Entry 4FCV (X-ray diffraction, 3.40 A resolution); this record covers chain A.

Chain A:
Protein: Chaperone protein ClpB
Organism: Thermus thermophilus
Reference sequence: Q9RA63 (CLPB_THET8); residue numbers follow UniProt; this construct covers 544-852
Chain sequence (311 residues; row label = number of the first residue in the row):
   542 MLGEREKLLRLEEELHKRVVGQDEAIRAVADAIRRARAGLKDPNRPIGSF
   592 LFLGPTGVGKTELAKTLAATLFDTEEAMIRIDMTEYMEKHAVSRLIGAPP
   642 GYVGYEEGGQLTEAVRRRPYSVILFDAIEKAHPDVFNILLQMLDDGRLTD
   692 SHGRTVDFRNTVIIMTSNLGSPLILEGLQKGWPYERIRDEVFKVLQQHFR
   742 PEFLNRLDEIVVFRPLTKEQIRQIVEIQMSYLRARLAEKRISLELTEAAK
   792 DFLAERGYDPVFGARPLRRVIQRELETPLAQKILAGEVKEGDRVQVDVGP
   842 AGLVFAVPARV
Construct notes: expression tag (542-543); engineered mutation Ala-668 (Glu in Q9RA63), Mse-683 (Ile in Q9RA63), Mse-706 (Leu in Q9RA63), Mse-770 (Leu in Q9RA63)
Modified / non-standard residues: Mse-542, Mse-619, Mse-624, Mse-628, Mse-683, Mse-706, Mse-770 (selenomethionine; parent Met)
Curated features (UniProtKB/Swiss-Prot):
  - binding site (ATP): Gly-595 to Thr-602
  - mutagenesis: Lys-601 to Thr-602 (Loss of ability to bind ATP. Residual ATPase activity), Asp-667 (D667N: Decrease in ATPase activity)
Residues lining bound ligands: ADP (adenosine-5'-diphosphate): Arg-559, Val-560, Val-561, Gln-563, Pro-596, Thr-597, Gly-598, Val-599, Gly-600, Lys-601, Thr-602, Glu-603, Leu-757, Ile-765, Ile-768, Gln-769, Ala-805, Arg-806
Reported in the primary citation:
  - conformationally variable residues (order/disorder transition): Ile-637 to Gly-650
  - mutagenesis - Y643A, D685A, H693A: decreased catalytic activity
  - contacts within the chain: Tyr-646/His-693 (pi stacking)
  - allosteric site: Asp-685 (proposed by the authors, not directly observed)
  - catalytic residues: Arg-747
  - self-association interface (contacts with another copy of this molecule); pairs are residue here / residue on that copy: Arg-776/Leu-581, Arg-810/Asn-746, Ala-821/Arg-576

Summary:
Bound to chain A: ADP. UniProt lists 8 ATP-binding residues and 3 mutagenesis sites. The paper reports the
catalytic residue Arg-747; Y643A, D685A and H693A reduce catalytic activity.
Chain A is Chaperone protein ClpB (Thermus thermophilus); the structure, Crystal structure of the C-terminal
domain of ClpB, was determined by X-ray diffraction together with 4FCT, 4FCW and 4FD2 from the same study.
